PDB entry 5WKI | X-ray diffraction, 2.75 A resolution | chains A and B of the 4 polymer chains in the assembly

# Chain A
Name: T-cell surface glycoprotein CD1b
Organism: Homo sapiens
UniProt: P29016 (CD1B_HUMAN); residues 2-278 here correspond to UniProt positions 20-296 (UniProt number = residue number + 18)
Amino-acid sequence (300 residues; each row starts with the number of its first residue):
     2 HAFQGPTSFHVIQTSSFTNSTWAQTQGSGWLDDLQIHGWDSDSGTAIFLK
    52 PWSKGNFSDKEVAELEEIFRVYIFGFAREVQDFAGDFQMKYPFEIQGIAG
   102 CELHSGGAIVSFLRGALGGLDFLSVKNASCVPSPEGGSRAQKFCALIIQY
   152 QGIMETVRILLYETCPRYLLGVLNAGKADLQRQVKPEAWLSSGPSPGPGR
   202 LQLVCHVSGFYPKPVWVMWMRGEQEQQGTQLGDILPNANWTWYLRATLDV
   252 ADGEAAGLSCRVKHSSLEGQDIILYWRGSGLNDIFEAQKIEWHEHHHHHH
Not modelled in the structure: 2-5, 107-108, 197-199, 278-301
Construct notes: expression tag (279-301)
Disulfides: C102-C166, C131-C145, C206-C261
Covalently attached groups: N-acetylglucosamine (NAG) linked to N20; glycan linked to N57
Small-molecule neighbours:
  - tetracosyl octadecanoate (CUY): V12, I13, Q14, G28, S29, G30, H38, G39, W40, A47, F49, L66, F70, Y73, I74, F77, I96, Q97, G98, I99, A100, L114, R115, G116, L124, F144
  - D3D ((19S,22R,25R)-22,25,26-trihydroxy-16,22-dioxo-17,21,23-trioxa-22lambda~5~-phosphahexacosan-19-yl (9E)-octadec-9-enoate): F10, V12, L66, I69, F70, V72, Y73, G76, F77, E80, A100, G101, L114, L124, V126, C131, F144, I148, G153, I154, M155, T157, V158, L161, L162, T165, C166, Y169
Swiss-Prot annotation at these positions:
  - glycosylation (N-linked (GlcNAc...) asparagine): N20, N57, N128, N240
From the paper describing this entry:
  - binding site for D3D: Y169

# Chain B
Name: Beta-2-microglobulin
Organism: Homo sapiens
UniProt: P61769 (B2MG_HUMAN); residues 3-101 here correspond to UniProt positions 21-119 (UniProt number = residue number + 18)
Amino-acid sequence (99 residues; each row starts with the number of its first residue):
     3 IQRTPKIQVYSRHPAENGKSNFLNCYVSGFHPSDIEVDLLKNGERIEKVE
    53 HSDLSFSKDWSFYLLYYTEFTPTEKDEYACRVNHVTLSQPKIVKWDRDM
Not modelled in the structure: 100-101
Disulfides: C27-C82
Swiss-Prot annotation at these positions:
  - modified residue: Q4 (Pyrrolidone carboxylic acid)
  - glycosylation: I3 (N-linked (Glc) (glycation) isoleucine), K21 (N-linked (Glc) (glycation) lysine), K43 (N-linked (Glc) (glycation) lysine), K50 (N-linked (Glc) (glycation) lysine), K60 (N-linked (Glc) (glycation) lysine), K93 (N-linked (Glc) (glycation) lysine), K96 (N-linked (Glc) (glycation) lysine)

# Interface between chain A and chain B
Residue-residue contacts (49; chain A residue first):
  I13(A) - L56(B)
  I13(A) - S57(B)
  I13(A) - F58(B)  hydrophobic
  Q14(A) - F58(B)
  T15(A) - L56(B)
  T15(A) - F58(B)
  T15(A) - F64(B)
  S17(A) - S35(B)
  Q27(A) - L56(B)
  S29(A) - L56(B)
  W31(A) - S57(B)
  Q36(A) - D55(B)  hydrogen bond
  E95(A) - H33(B)
  E95(A) - P34(B)
  E95(A) - S35(B)  hydrogen bond
  E95(A) - F64(B)
  Q97(A) - H33(B)  hydrogen bond
  Q97(A) - F58(B)
  Q97(A) - W62(B)  hydrogen bond (side chain-backbone)
  Q97(A) - F64(B)
  G98(A) - F58(B)
  I99(A) - W62(B)  hydrophobic
  R115(A) - W62(B)
  G116(A) - W62(B)
  A117(A) - W62(B)  hydrophobic
  G119(A) - I3(B)
  G119(A) - H33(B)
  G120(A) - H33(B)
  G120(A) - D61(B)
  G120(A) - W62(B)
  D122(A) - W62(B)  hydrogen bond
  E188(A) - H15(B)  salt bridge
  E188(A) - P16(B)
  W190(A) - R14(B)
  W190(A) - P16(B)
  S209(A) - R14(B)  hydrogen bond (side chain-backbone)
  D234(A) - K8(B)  salt bridge
  D234(A) - Q10(B)  hydrogen bond
  L236(A) - Q10(B)
  L236(A) - Y12(B)
  L236(A) - Y28(B)  hydrophobic
  P237(A) - Y12(B)  hydrogen bond (backbone-side chain)
  P237(A) - Y28(B)  hydrophobic
  P237(A) - L67(B)
  N238(A) - R14(B)
  N238(A) - N26(B)
  A239(A) - R14(B)
  Y244(A) - Y12(B)  hydrophobic
  Y244(A) - S13(B)
Also at the interface, not in a pair above, chain A (30 interface residues in all): D34, G39, L121
Also at the interface, not in a pair above, chain B (23 interface residues in all): D36, Y65

# In short
30 residues of chain A face 23 of chain B across their interface, with 8 hydrogen bonds and 2 salt bridges.
Polar pairs include E188(A)-H15(B), D234(A)-K8(B) and Q36(A)-D55(B). Chain A binds tetracosyl octadecanoate
and compound D3D. Covalently linked N-acetylglucosamine: at N20(A). The paper reports a binding site for D3D
at Y169(A).
Chain A is T-cell surface glycoprotein CD1b and chain B is Beta-2-microglobulin, both from Homo sapiens; the
structure, Crystal structure of PG90 TCR-CD1b-PG complex, was determined by X-ray diffraction together with
5WKE, 5WKG, 5WL1 and 5WJO from the same study.
